PDB entry 4MXQ | X-ray diffraction, 2.60 A resolution | chains A and B of the 4 polymer chains in the assembly

Chain A:
Name: H-2 class I histocompatibility antigen, L-D alpha chain
Source organism: Mus musculus
UniProtKB: P01897 (HA1L_MOUSE); residues 1-179 here correspond to UniProt positions 25-203 (UniProt number = residue number + 24)
Sequence (180 residues; numbered 0 to 179; the number before each row is that of its first residue; numbering starts at 0):
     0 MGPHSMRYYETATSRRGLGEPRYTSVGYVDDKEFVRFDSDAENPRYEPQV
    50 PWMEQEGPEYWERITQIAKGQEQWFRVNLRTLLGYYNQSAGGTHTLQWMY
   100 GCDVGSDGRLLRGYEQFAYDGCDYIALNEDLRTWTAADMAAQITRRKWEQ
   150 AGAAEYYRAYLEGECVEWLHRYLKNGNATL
Disordered / not traced: 0-1, 176-179
Differences from the reference sequence: initiating methionine (0); engineered mutation Tyr8 (Phe32 in P01897), Thr12 (Val36 in P01897), Arg15 (Pro39 in P01897), Thr23 (Ile47 in P01897), Asp30 (Asn54 in P01897), Val49 (Ala73 in P01897), Arg131 (Lys155 in P01897)
Curated features (UniProtKB/Swiss-Prot):
  - glycosylation (N-linked (GlcNAc...) asparagine): Asn86, Asn176
Disulfides: Cys101-Cys164

Chain B:
Name: pCPC5
Sequence (9 residues; each row starts with the number of its first residue):
     1 SPAPRPLDL

Interface between chain A and chain B:
Contacting residue pairs (45; chain A residue first):
  Met5(A) - Ser1(B)
  Tyr7(A) - Ser1(B)  hydrogen bond (side chain-backbone)
  Tyr7(A) - Pro2(B)
  Tyr45(A) - Pro2(B)
  Arg62(A) - Ser1(B)  hydrogen bond
  Ile63(A) - Ser1(B)
  Ile63(A) - Pro2(B)
  Ile66(A) - Pro2(B)  hydrophobic
  Ile66(A) - Ala3(B)
  Gly69(A) - Arg5(B)  hydrogen bond (backbone-side chain)
  Gln70(A) - Arg5(B)
  Gln70(A) - Pro6(B)
  Gln72(A) - Arg5(B)  hydrogen bond
  Trp73(A) - Arg5(B)
  Trp73(A) - Pro6(B)  hydrogen bond (side chain-backbone)
  Trp73(A) - Leu7(B)  hydrogen bond (side chain-backbone)
  Trp73(A) - Asp8(B)
  Asn77(A) - Asp8(B)  hydrogen bond
  Asn77(A) - Leu9(B)  hydrogen bond (side chain-backbone)
  Thr80(A) - Leu9(B)
  Leu81(A) - Leu9(B)  hydrophobic
  Tyr84(A) - Leu9(B)  hydrogen bond (side chain-backbone)
  Trp97(A) - Ala3(B)  hydrophobic
  Trp97(A) - Pro4(B)
  Trp97(A) - Pro6(B)  hydrophobic
  Tyr99(A) - Pro2(B)
  Tyr99(A) - Ala3(B)  hydrogen bond (side chain-backbone)
  Thr143(A) - Leu9(B)  hydrogen bond (side chain-backbone)
  Lys146(A) - Leu9(B)
  Trp147(A) - Leu7(B)
  Trp147(A) - Asp8(B)  hydrogen bond (side chain-backbone)
  Trp147(A) - Leu9(B)  hydrophobic
  Ala150(A) - Leu7(B)  hydrophobic
  Ala152(A) - Leu7(B)  hydrophobic
  Tyr155(A) - Pro4(B)
  Tyr155(A) - Arg5(B)  hydrogen bond (side chain-backbone)
  Tyr155(A) - Leu7(B)  hydrophobic
  Tyr156(A) - Pro6(B)
  Tyr156(A) - Leu7(B)  hydrogen bond (side chain-backbone)
  Tyr159(A) - Ser1(B)  hydrogen bond (side chain-backbone)
  Tyr159(A) - Pro2(B)
  Tyr159(A) - Ala3(B)  hydrophobic
  Tyr159(A) - Pro4(B)
  Trp167(A) - Ser1(B)
  Tyr171(A) - Ser1(B)  hydrogen bond (side chain-backbone)
Also at the interface, not in a pair above, chain A (30 interface residues in all): Tyr59, Leu95, Phe116, Tyr123

Summary:
30 residues of chain A and 9 residues of chain B are in contact; the contacts include 16 hydrogen bonds. Polar
contacts include Tyr7(A)-Ser1(B), Arg62(A)-Ser1(B) and Gly69(A)-Arg5(B).
Chain A is H-2 class I histocompatibility antigen, L-D alpha chain (Mus musculus) and chain B is pCPC5; the
structure, 42F3 TCR pCPC5/H-2Ld Complex, was determined by X-ray diffraction together with 4MVB, 4N0C, 4N5E
and 4MS8 from the same study.
